Entry 6Y5D (electron microscopy, 4.10 A resolution (low resolution: residue-level contacts below are approximate; hydrogen-bond / salt-bridge calls are withheld)); this record covers chains A and I of the 22 polymer chains in the assembly.

[Chain A]
Protein: Histone H3.2
Organism: Homo sapiens
UniProtKB: Q71DI3 (H32_HUMAN); numbering as in UniProt (aligned over 39-136)
Sequence (98 residues; row label = number of the first residue in the row):
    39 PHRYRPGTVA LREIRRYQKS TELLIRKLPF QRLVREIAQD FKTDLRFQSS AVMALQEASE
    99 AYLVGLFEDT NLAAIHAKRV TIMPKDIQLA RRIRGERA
Unresolved in the structure: 135-136
Construct notes: conflict Ala111 (Cys in Q71DI3)
Glycans and other covalent adducts: pentanedial (PTD) linked to Lys80
Swiss-Prot annotation at these positions:
  - modified residue: Tyr42 (Phosphotyrosine), Lys57 (N6,N6,N6-trimethyllysine), Ser58 (Phosphoserine), Lys65 (N6-(2-hydroxyisobutyryl)lysine), Lys80 (N6,N6,N6-trimethyllysine), Thr81 (Phosphothreonine), Ser87 (Phosphoserine), Thr108 (Phosphothreonine), Lys116 (N6-acetyllysine), Lys123 (N6-(2-hydroxyisobutyryl)lysine)

[Chain I]
Molecule: 153-nt DNA strand
Sequence (153 nucleotides; numbered 1 to 153; the number before each row is that of its first residue):
     1 ATCCTGGAGA ATCCCGGTGC CGAGGCCGCT CAATTGGTCG TAGACAGCTC TAGCACCGCT
    61 TAAACGCACG TACGCGCTGT CCCCCGCGTT TTAACCGCCA AGGGGATTAC TCCCTAGTCT
   121 CCAGGCACGT GTCAGATATA TACATCCTGT GAT

[How chain A and chain I interact]
Pairs across the interface (22):
  His40(A) - DC147(I)
  Arg41(A) - DC147(I)
  Tyr42(A) - DC146(I)
  Tyr42(A) - DC147(I)
  Arg43(A) - DA72(I)
  Arg43(A) - DC147(I)
  Arg43(A) - DT148(I)
  Thr46(A) - DC147(I)
  Arg73(A) - DC54(I)
  Arg84(A) - DG53(I)
  Arg84(A) - DC54(I)
  Phe85(A) - DG53(I)
  Phe85(A) - DC54(I)
  Gln86(A) - DG53(I)
  Ser87(A) - DG53(I)
  Lys116(A) - DG74(I)
  Arg117(A) - DG74(I)
  Arg117(A) - DC75(I)
  Val118(A) - DG74(I)
  Thr119(A) - DG74(I)
  Met121(A) - DG74(I)
  Met121(A) - DC75(I)
Interface residues without a listed pair, chain A (16 interface residues in all): Arg64
Interface residues without a listed pair, chain I (11 interface residues in all): DA63, DA64, DC73

[Summary]
Chain A and chain I form an interface of 16 and 11 residues respectively. Pentanedial is covalently linked to
Lys80(A).
Chain A is Histone H3.2 (Homo sapiens) and chain I is a 153-nt DNA strand; the structure, Structure of human
cGAS (K394E) bound to the nucleosome, was determined by electron microscopy (same publication as 6Y5E).
